6Q2D - chains B and F of the 4 polymer chains in the assembly; structure by X-ray diffraction, 3.45 A resolution.

# Chain B
Protein: 2-(3-amino-3-carboxypropyl)histidine synthase
Source organism: Methanobrevibacter smithii
Notes: EC 2.5.1.108
Reference sequence: A5UMY5 (A5UMY5_METS3); residue numbers follow UniProt; this construct covers 1-334
Chain sequence (337 residues; row label = number of the first residue in the row; numbers below 1 keep their minus sign (Gly-2 is residue -2)):
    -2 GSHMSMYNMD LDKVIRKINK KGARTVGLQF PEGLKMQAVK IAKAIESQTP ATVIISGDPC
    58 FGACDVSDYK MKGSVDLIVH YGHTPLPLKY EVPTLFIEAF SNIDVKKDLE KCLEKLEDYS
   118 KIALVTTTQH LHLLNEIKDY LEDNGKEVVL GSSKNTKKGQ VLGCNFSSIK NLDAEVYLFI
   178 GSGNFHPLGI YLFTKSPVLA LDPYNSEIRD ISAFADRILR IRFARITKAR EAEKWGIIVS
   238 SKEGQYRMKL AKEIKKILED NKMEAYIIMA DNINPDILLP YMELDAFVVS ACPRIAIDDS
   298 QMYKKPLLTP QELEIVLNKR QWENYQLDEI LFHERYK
Not modelled in the structure: -2 to 4, 330-334
Sequence notes: expression tag (-2 to 0)
Metal / ion sites: 4Fe-4S cluster Fe: Cys161, Cys289
Ligand contacts: 4Fe-4S cluster (SF4): Phe58, Cys61, Leu159, Gly160, Cys161, Gln242, Cys289, Arg291, Ile327
From the paper describing this entry:
  - catalytic residues: Arg291 (proposed by the authors, not directly observed)

# Chain F
Protein: Elongation factor 2
Source organism: Methanobrevibacter smithii
Reference sequence: A0A2H4U7K7 (A0A2H4U7K7_METSM); numbering as in UniProt (aligned over 1-730)
Chain sequence (733 residues; numbered -2 to 730; the number before each row is that of its first residue; numbers below 1 keep their minus sign (Gly-2 is residue -2)):
    -2 GSGMSRREKM IAKIKDLMYK PDSIRNIGIC AHIDHGKTTL SDNLLAGAGM ISEELAGDQR
    58 FLDFDEQEQA RGITIDAANV SMVHNYKDEE YLINLIDTPG HVDFGGDVTR AMRAVDGAVV
   118 VVCAVEGIMP QTETVLRQAL KENVKPVLFI NKVDRLINEL KLEPEELQKR FINIYMEANK
   178 LIKNMAPEDK KEEWAVDFTD GSVAFGSAYH NWAINVPMMQ ETGVNFKDII DYCNDDKQKE
   238 LAQKVPLSEV LLGMVVEHLP SPKVSQEYRV PNIWEGDIES PAGQGMITTS PDGPLAVMVT
   298 NVSVDKHAGE IATGRVYGGS IEKGTEVYLV GSHSKSRVQQ VGVYFGPERV NTDAVPAGNI
   358 VYVAGAKGAI AGETICSPED KIKEFEGLDH ISEPVVTVAV EAKNTKDLPK LIEVLRQVAK
   418 EDPTIKVEIN EETGEHLVSG MGELHLEVIS YRIKDKGVEI QTSEPIVVYR ETVSQLSPQV
   478 EGKSPNKHNR FYITVEPLED ELFKALQEGK LKEGKVKGKE SANDFMEYGL DKEEARKVWD
   538 VYNRSVFINA TRGIQYLDEV KELLIEGFES ALNDGPLAKE IAMGLKFKLH DAKLHEDAVH
   598 RGPAQVLPAI RNAIYASMMS AGPTLLEPMQ KVFINTPQDY MGPCTREIQN RRGQIVDMGQ
   658 EGDMATIESK VPVAEMFGFA GDIRSAAEGR CLWSTEMSGF ERLPREMQNQ IVKEIRQRKG
   718 LSPEPYGPEH YVG
Not modelled in the structure: -2 to 387, 551-552, 716-730
Sequence notes: expression tag (-2 to 0)

# Chain B / chain F interface
Pairs across the interface - 17 pairs, chain B then chain F:
  Pro28(B) with Val596(F)
  Glu29(B) with Gly599(F)
  Gly30(B) with Val596(F), hydrogen bond (backbone-backbone); Arg598(F)
  Gln126(B) with Val596(F)
  Ser179(B) with Asp594(F)
  Gly180(B) with His592(F), hydrogen bond (backbone-backbone); Glu593(F); Asp594(F)
  Asn181(B) with Leu591(F); His592(F), hydrogen bond (side chain-backbone)
  Tyr201(B) with Gly550(F); Asp555(F); Ala595(F), hydrophobic
  Asn202(B) with Tyr553(F)
  Ser203(B) with Gly550(F)
  Gln298(B) with Lys484(F)
Interface residues without a listed pair, chain B (13 interface residues in all): Met33, Met299
Interface residues without a listed pair, chain F (15 interface residues in all): Asn483, Lys590, His597

# Overview
Chain B and chain F form an interface of 13 and 15 residues respectively; the contacts include 3 hydrogen
bonds. Among the polar pairs are Asn181(B)-His592(F), Gly30(B)-Val596(F) and Gly180(B)-His592(F). Ligands of
chain B: 4Fe-4S cluster. Cys161(B) and Cys289(B) form the 4Fe-4S cluster Fe site. The paper reports the
catalytic residue Arg291(B).
Here chain B is 2-(3-amino-3-carboxypropyl)histidine synthase and chain F is Elongation factor 2, both from
Methanobrevibacter smithii. Entry 6Q2D (Crystal structure of Methanobrevibacter smithii Dph2 in complex with
Methanobrevibacter smithii elongation factor 2) was determined by X-ray diffraction.
